8RDU - chains 4 and S of the 32 polymer chains in the assembly; structure by electron microscopy, 2.30 A resolution.

# Chain 4
Molecule: LE
Sequence (75 nucleotides; each row starts with the number of its first residue):
     1 AAAAAAAAAAAAAAATGTACAGTGACAAATTATCTGTCGTCGGTGACAGA
    51 TTAATGTCATTGTGACTATTTAATT
Not modelled in the structure: 1-15, 42-75

# Chain S
Name: TnsB
Source organism: Scytonema hofmannii
Reference sequence: A0A979HMQ2 (A0A979HMQ2_9CYAN); residues 2-584 here = UniProt positions 2-584
Chain sequence (584 residues; each row starts with the number of its first residue):
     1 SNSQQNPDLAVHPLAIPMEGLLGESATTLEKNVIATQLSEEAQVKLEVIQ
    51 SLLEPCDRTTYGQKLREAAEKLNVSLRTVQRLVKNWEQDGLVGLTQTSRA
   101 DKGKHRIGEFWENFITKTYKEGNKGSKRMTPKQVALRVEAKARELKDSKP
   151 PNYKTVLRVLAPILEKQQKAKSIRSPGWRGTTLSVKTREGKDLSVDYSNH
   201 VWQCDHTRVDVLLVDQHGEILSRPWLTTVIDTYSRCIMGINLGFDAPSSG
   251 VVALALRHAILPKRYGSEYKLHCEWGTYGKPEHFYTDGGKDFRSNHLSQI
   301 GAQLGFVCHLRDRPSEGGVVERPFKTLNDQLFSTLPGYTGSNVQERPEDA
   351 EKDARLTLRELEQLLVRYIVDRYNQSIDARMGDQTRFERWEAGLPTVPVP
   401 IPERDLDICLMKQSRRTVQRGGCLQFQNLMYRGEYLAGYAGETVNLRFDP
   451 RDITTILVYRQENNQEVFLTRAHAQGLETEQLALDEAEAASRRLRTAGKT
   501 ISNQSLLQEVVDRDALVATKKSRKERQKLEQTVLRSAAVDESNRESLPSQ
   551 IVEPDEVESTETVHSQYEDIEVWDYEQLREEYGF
Not modelled in the structure: 1-30, 513-524, 543-584
Differences from the reference sequence: expression tag (1)
Bound ions: Mg2+: Asp205, Asp287 (shared with 1 residue of chain 7)

# How chain 4 and chain S interact
Contacting residue pairs (31):
  DT16(4) - Gly177(S)  phosphate contact
  DT16(4) - Trp178(S)  stacking on the base
  DT16(4) - Arg179(S)  hydrogen bond to the base
  DG17(4) - Ser175(S)  phosphate contact
  DG17(4) - Pro176(S)  phosphate contact
  DG17(4) - Gly177(S)  hydrogen bond to the phosphate
  DG17(4) - Trp178(S)  phosphate contact
  DG17(4) - Ser315(S)  sugar contact
  DG17(4) - Gly318(S)  base contact
  DG17(4) - Arg322(S)  base contact
  DT18(4) - Ser175(S)  base contact
  DT18(4) - Gly177(S)  phosphate contact
  DT18(4) - Trp178(S)  hydrogen bond to the phosphate
  DT18(4) - Arg235(S)  salt bridge to the phosphate
  DT18(4) - Gly318(S)  sugar contact
  DT18(4) - Val319(S)  sugar contact
  DT18(4) - Arg322(S)  hydrogen bond to the base
  DT18(4) - Arg380(S)  sugar contact
  DA19(4) - Arg174(S)  base contact
  DA19(4) - Arg235(S)  salt bridge to the phosphate
  DA19(4) - Arg322(S)  hydrogen bond to the base
  DA19(4) - Ala379(S)  sugar contact
  DA19(4) - Arg380(S)  salt bridge to the phosphate
  DA19(4) - Arg386(S)  salt bridge to the phosphate
  DC20(4) - Arg174(S)  base contact
  DC20(4) - Arg322(S)  hydrogen bond to the sugar
  DC20(4) - Thr326(S)  sugar contact
  DC20(4) - Gln330(S)  phosphate contact
  DC20(4) - Ala379(S)  phosphate contact
  DC20(4) - Arg386(S)  salt bridge to the phosphate
  DA21(4) - Gln330(S)  hydrogen bond to the phosphate
Interface residues without a listed pair, chain S (18 interface residues in all): Leu183, Glu321

# In short
Chain 4 and chain S form an interface of 6 and 18 residues respectively, with 7 hydrogen bonds, 5 salt bridges
and 1 aromatic stacking contact. Among the polar pairs are DT16(4)-Arg179(S), DT18(4)-Arg322(S) and
DA19(4)-Arg322(S). Asp205(S) and Asp287(S) form the Mg2+ site.
Chain 4 is LE and chain S is TnsB (Scytonema hofmannii); the structure, Conformational Landscape of the Type
V-K CRISPR-associated TransposonIntegration Assembly CAST V-K composite map, was determined by electron
microscopy together with 8RKT, 8RKU, 8RKV, 8AXA and 8AXB from the same study.
